1XDK - chains A and B of the 4 polymer chains in the assembly; structure by X-ray diffraction, 2.90 A resolution.

== Chain A ==
Molecule: Retinoic acid receptor RXR-alpha
From: Mus musculus
Notes: fragment: Ligand-Binding Domain
UniProt: P28700 (RXRA_MOUSE); numbering as in UniProt (aligned over 230-467)
Amino-acid sequence (238 residues; numbered 230 to 467; the number before each row is that of its first residue):
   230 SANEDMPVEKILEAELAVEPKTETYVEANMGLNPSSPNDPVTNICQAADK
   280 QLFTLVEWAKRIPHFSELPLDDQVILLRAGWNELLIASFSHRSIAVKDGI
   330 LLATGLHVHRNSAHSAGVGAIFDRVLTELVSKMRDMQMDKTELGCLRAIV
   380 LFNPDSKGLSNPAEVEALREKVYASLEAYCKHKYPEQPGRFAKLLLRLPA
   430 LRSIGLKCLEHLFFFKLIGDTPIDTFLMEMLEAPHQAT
Disordered / not traced: 230, 250-265, 464-467
Residues lining bound ligands: (9cis)-retinoic acid (9CR): I273, C274, A276, A277, Q280, W310, N311, L314, F318, R321, L331, A332, V347, I350, F351, C437, H440, L441, F444

== Chain B ==
Molecule: Retinoic acid receptor, beta
From: Mus musculus
Notes: fragment: Ligand-Binding Domain
UniProt: P22605 (RARB_MOUSE); numbering as in UniProt (aligned over 146-448)
Amino-acid sequence (303 residues; each row starts with the number of its first residue):
   146 MSKESVRNDRNKKKKEPSKQECTESYEMTAELDDLTEKIRKAHQETFPSL
   196 CQLGKYTTNSSADHRVRLDLGLWDKFSELATKCIIKIVEFAKRLPGFTGL
   246 TIADQITLLKAACLDILILRICTRYTPEQDTMTFSDGLTLNRTQMHNAGF
   296 GPLTDLVFTFANQLLPLEMDDTETGLLSAICLICGDRQDLEEPTKVDKLQ
   346 EPLLEALKIYIRKRRPSKPHMFPKILMKITDLRSISAKGAERVITLKMEI
   396 PGSMPPLIQEMLENSEGHEPLTPSSSGNIAEHSPSVSPSSVENSGVSQSP
   446 LLQ
Disordered / not traced: 146-174, 420-448
Residues lining bound ligands: (9cis)-retinoic acid (9CR): F192, W218, F221, L224, A225, C228, L259, L262, I263, I266, R269, F279, S280, G294, F295, L298, G384, R387, V388, I403, L407

== How chain A and chain B interact ==
Residue-residue contacts (47; chain A residue first):
  H343(A) - P418(B)
  S344(A) - T417(B)
  A345(A) - P415(B)
  G346(A) - E414(B)
  G346(A) - P415(B)
  G346(A) - L416(B)  hydrogen bond (backbone-backbone)
  V347(A) - E414(B)
  G348(A) - E414(B)  hydrogen bond (backbone-side chain)
  A349(A) - E414(B)  hydrogen bond (backbone-side chain)
  I350(A) - E414(B)  hydrogen bond (backbone-side chain)
  R353(A) - Q333(B)
  E357(A) - Q333(B)
  K361(A) - G330(B)
  K361(A) - D331(B)  salt bridge
  K361(A) - D342(B)  salt bridge
  D384(A) - Q308(B)
  D384(A) - D376(B)
  E395(A) - K369(B)  salt bridge
  E399(A) - H365(B)  salt bridge
  E399(A) - K369(B)  salt bridge
  Y402(A) - P368(B)  hydrophobic
  Y402(A) - M372(B)
  E406(A) - K353(B)
  E406(A) - R357(B)  salt bridge
  P417(A) - E350(B)
  G418(A) - E350(B)
  F420(A) - P368(B)  hydrophobic
  A421(A) - L349(B)  hydrophobic
  K422(A) - E346(B)
  L424(A) - P368(B)  hydrophobic
  L424(A) - M372(B)
  L425(A) - Q345(B)
  L425(A) - L349(B)  hydrophobic
  R426(A) - D331(B)  salt bridge
  L427(A) - T375(B)
  P428(A) - I374(B)  hydrophobic
  P428(A) - T375(B)
  P428(A) - R378(B)
  A429(A) - R378(B)
  R431(A) - T375(B)
  R431(A) - S379(B)  hydrogen bond
  S432(A) - R378(B)  hydrogen bond
  L435(A) - S379(B)
  L435(A) - K383(B)
  H440(A) - E414(B)
  H440(A) - P415(B)
  F444(A) - P415(B)  hydrophobic
Other interface residues (no listed pair), chain A (33 interface residues in all): F443
Other interface residues (no listed pair), chain B (28 interface residues in all): F367, L371

== Summary ==
33 residues of chain A face 28 of chain B across their interface; the contacts include 6 hydrogen bonds and 7
salt bridges. Among the polar pairs are K361(A)-D331(B), K361(A)-D342(B) and E395(A)-K369(B). Ligands of chain
A: (9cis)-retinoic acid. Bound to chain B: (9cis)-retinoic acid.
Chain A is Retinoic acid receptor RXR-alpha and chain B is Retinoic acid receptor, beta, both from Mus
musculus; the structure, Crystal Structure of the RARbeta/RXRalpha Ligand Binding Domain Heterodimer in
Complex with 9-cis Retinoic Acid and ..., was determined by X-ray diffraction.
